7Q0K - chains A and B of the 8 polymer chains in the assembly; structure by electron microscopy, 4.00 A resolution.

[Chain A (and B)]
Molecule: DNA-directed RNA polymerase subunit alpha
Organism: Escherichia coli
Notes: EC 2.7.7.6; chain B of this document is another copy of the same molecule, construct and numbering; everything in this record applies to it too
UniProtKB: P0A7Z4 (RPOA_ECOLI); residue numbers follow UniProt; this construct covers 1-329
Chain sequence (329 residues; numbered 1 to 329; the number before each row is that of its first residue):
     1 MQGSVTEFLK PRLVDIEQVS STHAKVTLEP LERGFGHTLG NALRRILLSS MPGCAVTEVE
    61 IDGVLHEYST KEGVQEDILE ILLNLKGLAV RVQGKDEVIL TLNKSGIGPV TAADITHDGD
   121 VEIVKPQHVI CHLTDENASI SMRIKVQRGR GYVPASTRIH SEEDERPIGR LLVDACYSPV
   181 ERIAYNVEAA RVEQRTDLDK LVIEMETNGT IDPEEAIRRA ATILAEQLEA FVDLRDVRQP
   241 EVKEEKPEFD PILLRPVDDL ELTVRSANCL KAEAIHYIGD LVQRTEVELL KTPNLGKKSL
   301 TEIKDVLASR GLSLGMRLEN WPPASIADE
Not modelled in the structure: 1-6, 160-166, 235-329 (chain B: 1-3, 159-169, 233-329)
Swiss-Prot annotation at these positions:
  - region: E162 to E165 (Required for interaction with Crp at class II promoters)
  - modified residue: R265 (ADP-ribosylarginine), K297 (N6-acetyllysine), K298 (N6-acetyllysine)

[Chain A / chain B interface]
Pairs across the interface (48; chain A residue first):
  E7(A) - R150(B)  salt bridge
  F8(A) - S50(B)
  F8(A) - R150(B)
  F8(A) - I223(B)  hydrophobic
  F8(A) - Q227(B)
  L9(A) - Q227(B)
  K10(A) - E226(B)
  P11(A) - Q227(B)
  P11(A) - A230(B)
  L13(A) - F231(B)  hydrophobic
  L28(A) - F231(B)  hydrophobic
  L31(A) - Q227(B)
  E32(A) - Q227(B)  hydrogen bond
  F35(A) - S50(B)
  F35(A) - Q227(B)
  T38(A) - A42(B)
  T38(A) - R45(B)
  L39(A) - L228(B)  hydrophobic
  R45(A) - G34(B)  hydrogen bond (side chain-backbone)
  R45(A) - H37(B)
  R45(A) - T38(B)
  I46(A) - F35(B)  hydrophobic
  S50(A) - F8(B)
  P52(A) - V5(B)  hydrophobic
  R150(A) - V5(B)  hydrogen bond (side chain-backbone)
  R150(A) - E7(B)
  R150(A) - F8(B)
  R218(A) - F231(B)  hydrogen bond (side chain-backbone)
  A221(A) - F231(B)  hydrophobic
  A221(A) - V232(B)
  T222(A) - V232(B)
  I223(A) - F8(B)  hydrophobic
  L224(A) - L228(B)  hydrophobic
  E226(A) - K10(B)
  Q227(A) - P11(B)
  Q227(A) - F35(B)
  L228(A) - L39(B)  hydrophobic
  L228(A) - L224(B)  hydrophobic
  A230(A) - R12(B)
  F231(A) - L28(B)  hydrophobic
  F231(A) - L39(B)  hydrophobic
  F231(A) - I203(B)  hydrophobic
  F231(A) - I217(B)  hydrophobic
  V232(A) - R218(B)
  D233(A) - L13(B)
  D233(A) - R218(B)
  L234(A) - I16(B)  hydrophobic
  L234(A) - R218(B)
Also at the interface, not in a pair above, chain A (34 interface residues in all): R12, G34, N41, S49
Also at the interface, not in a pair above, chain B (38 interface residues in all): T6, L9, N41, I46, S49, E214, A221, A225, E229

[In short]
34 residues of chain A and 38 residues of chain B are in contact; the contacts include 4 hydrogen bonds and 1
salt bridge. Polar contacts include E7(A)-R150(B), E32(A)-Q227(B) and R45(A)-G34(B).
Chain A and chain B are both DNA-directed RNA polymerase subunit alpha (Escherichia coli); the structure, RNA
polymerase elongation complex in less-swiveled conformation, was determined by electron microscopy (same
publication as 7PY0, 7PY1, 7PY3, 7PY5, 7PY6, 7PY7 and 4 further entries).
